Entry 3ZMH (X-ray diffraction, 2.30 A resolution); this record covers chain A.

[Chain A]
Protein: Rhomboid protease glpg
From: Escherichia coli
Notes: EC 3.4.21.105; fragment: core tm domain, residues 91-270
Reference sequence: P09391 (GLPG_ECOLI); numbering as in UniProt (aligned over 91-270)
Amino-acid sequence (180 residues; each row starts with the number of its first residue):
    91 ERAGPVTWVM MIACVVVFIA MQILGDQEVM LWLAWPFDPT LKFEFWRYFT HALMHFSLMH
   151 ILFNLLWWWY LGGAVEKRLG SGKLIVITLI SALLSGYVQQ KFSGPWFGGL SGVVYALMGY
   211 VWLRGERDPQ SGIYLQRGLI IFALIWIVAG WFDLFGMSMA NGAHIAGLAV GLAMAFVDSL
Curated features (UniProtKB/Swiss-Prot):
  - active site: Ser-201 (Nucleophile), His-254
  - mutagenesis: Asn-154 (N154A: Reduced catalytic activity), Gly-199 (G199C: Loss of catalytic activity), Ser-201 (S201A/C: Loss of catalytic activity), His-254 (H254A/C: Loss of catalytic activity)
Covalently attached groups: compound L62 linked to Ser-201
Residues lining bound ligands:
  - 78C (cyclopentyl 2-oxo-4-phenylazetidine-1-carboxylate): Phe-153, Leu-156, Trp-157, Leu-229, Phe-232, Trp-236
  - L62 (cyclopentyl N-[(1R)-3-oxidanylidene-1-phenyl-propyl]carbamate): Met-149, His-150, Phe-153, Asn-154, Trp-157, Val-204, Tyr-205, Met-208, Ala-233, Trp-236, Ile-237, Met-247, His-254
Reported in the primary citation:
  - catalytic residues: Ser-201, His-254
  - binding site for L62: Met-149, Phe-153, Asn-154, Trp-157, Ser-201, Tyr-205, Met-208, Trp-236, Met-247, His-254
  - binding site for 78C: Phe-153, Trp-157, Phe-232, Trp-236
  - conformationally variable residues (side-chain flip): Ser-201, Trp-236
  - binding site for chloride ion: Met-249, His-254
  - catalytic residues: His-150, Asn-154 (proposed by the authors, not directly observed)

[Summary]
Chain A binds compound 78C. Covalently linked compound L62: at Ser-201. From UniProt: active-site residues
Ser-201 and His-254 and 4 mutagenesis sites. The paper reports catalytic residues Ser-201, His-254 and His-150
among others; a binding site for L62 at Met-149, Phe-153 and Asn-154 among others.
Chain A is Rhomboid protease glpg (Escherichia coli); the structure, Structure of E.coli rhomboid protease
GlpG in complex with monobactam L62, was determined by X-ray diffraction (same publication as 3ZMI, 3ZMJ and
3ZOT).
